PDB entry 1ZD5 | X-ray diffraction, 2.60 A resolution | chain A

[Chain A]
Molecule: epoxide hydrolase 2, cytoplasmic
Source organism: Homo sapiens
Notes: EC 3.3.2.3
UniProtKB: P34913 (HYES_HUMAN); the construct lacks a stretch of the UniProt sequence and is renumbered around it, so the offset changes along the chain: 1-222 = UniProt 1-222; 223-413 = UniProt 225-415; 415-554 = UniProt 416-555
Sequence (555 residues; each row starts with the number of its first residue; note: 1 number in that range is skipped by the numbering (no residue carries it; nothing is unmodelled there); a row labelled like 222A-222B holds insertion residues (222A, then the next letters in order)):
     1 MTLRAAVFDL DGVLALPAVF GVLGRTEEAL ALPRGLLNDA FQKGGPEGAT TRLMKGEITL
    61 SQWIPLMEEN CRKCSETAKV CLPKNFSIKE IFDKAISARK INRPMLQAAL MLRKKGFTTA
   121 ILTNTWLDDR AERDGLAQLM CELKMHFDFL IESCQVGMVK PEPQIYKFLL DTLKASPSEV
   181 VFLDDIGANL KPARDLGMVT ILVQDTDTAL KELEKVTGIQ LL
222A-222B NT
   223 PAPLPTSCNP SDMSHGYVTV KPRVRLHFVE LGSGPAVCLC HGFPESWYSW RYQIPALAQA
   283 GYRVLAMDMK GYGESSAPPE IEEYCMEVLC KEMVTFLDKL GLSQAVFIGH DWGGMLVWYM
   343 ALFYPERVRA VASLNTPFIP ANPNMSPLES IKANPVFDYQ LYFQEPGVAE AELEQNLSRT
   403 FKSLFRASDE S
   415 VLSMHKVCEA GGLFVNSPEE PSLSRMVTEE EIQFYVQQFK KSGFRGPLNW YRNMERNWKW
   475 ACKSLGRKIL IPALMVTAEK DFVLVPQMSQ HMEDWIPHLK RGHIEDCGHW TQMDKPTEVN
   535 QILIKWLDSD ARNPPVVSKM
Unresolved in the structure: 1, 548-554
Metal / ion sites: Mg2+: Asp9, Asp11, Asp185 (together with phosphate ion)
Small-molecule neighbours: 4-(3-cyclohexyluriedo)-heptanoic acid (NC7; 7-{[(cyclohexylamino)carbonyl]amino}heptanoic acid): Phe265, Asp333, Trp334, Ile373, Phe379, Tyr381, Gln382, Leu406, Met418, Tyr465, Val497, Leu498, His523, Trp524
Swiss-Prot annotation at these positions:
  - motif: Ser552 to Met554 (Microbody targeting signal)
  - active site: Asp333 (Nucleophile), Tyr465 (Proton donor), His523 (Proton acceptor)
  - binding site (Mg(2+)): Asp9, Asp11, Asp185
  - binding site (phosphate): Thr123, Asn124
  - binding site (substrate): Tyr381
  - modified residue: Lys43 (N6-acetyllysine), Lys55 (N6-succinyllysine), Lys191 (N6-acetyllysine), Lys215 (N6-acetyllysine), Ser368 (Phosphoserine), Lys420 (N6-succinyllysine), Lys454 (N6-succinyllysine), Lys553 (N6-succinyllysine)
  - lipidation: Cys521 (S-(15-deoxy-Delta12,14-prostaglandin J2-9-yl)cysteine)
Reported in the primary citation:
  - binding site for 4-(3-cyclohexyluriedo)-heptanoic acid: Phe265, Asp333, Tyr381, Tyr465
  - catalytic residues: His523 (citing earlier work)

[In short]
Bound to chain A: 4-(3-cyclohexyluriedo)-heptanoic acid. Asp9, Asp11 and Asp185 form the Mg2+ site. From
UniProt: 3 active-site residues, 3 Mg2+-binding residues, phosphate-binding residues Thr123 and Asn124 and
substrate-binding residue Tyr381. The paper reports the catalytic residue His523; a binding site for
4-(3-cyclohexyluriedo)-heptanoic acid at Phe265, Asp333 and Tyr381 among others.
Chain A is epoxide hydrolase 2, cytoplasmic (Homo sapiens); the structure, Human soluble epoxide hydrolase
4-(3-cyclohexyluriedo)-heptanoic acid complex, was determined by X-ray diffraction (same publication as 1ZD2,
1ZD3 and 1ZD4).
